Entry 7I1P (X-ray diffraction, 1.99 A resolution); this record covers chains A and B.

== Chain A ==
Molecule: Serine protease subunit NS2B
Organism: Zika virus
Reference sequence: Q32ZE1 (POLG_ZIKV); residues 46-89 here correspond to UniProt positions 1414-1457 (UniProt number = residue number + 1368)
Amino-acid sequence (46 residues; numbered 44 to 89; the number before each row is that of its first residue):
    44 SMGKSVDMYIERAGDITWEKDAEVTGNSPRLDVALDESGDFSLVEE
Not modelled in the structure: 44-49, 89
Differences from the reference sequence: expression tag (44-45)

== Chain B ==
Molecule: Serine protease NS3
Organism: Zika virus
Notes: EC 3.4.21.91, 3.6.1.15, 3.6.4.13
Reference sequence: Q32ZE1 (POLG_ZIKV); residues 11-177 here correspond to UniProt positions 1509-1675 (UniProt number = residue number + 1498)
Amino-acid sequence (168 residues; each row starts with the number of its first residue):
    10 MKEVKKGETTDGVYRVMTRRLLGSTQVGVGVMQEGVFHTMWHVTKGAALR
    60 SGEGRLDPYWGDVKQDLVSYCGPWKLDAAWDGLSEVQLLAVPPGERAKNI
   110 QTLPGIFKTKDGDIGAVALDYPAGTSGSPILDKCGRVIGLYGNGVVIKNG
   160 SYVSAITQGKREEETPVE
Not modelled in the structure: 10-15, 172-177
Differences from the reference sequence: initiating methionine (10); conflict Lys107 (Arg1605 in Q32ZE1)
Disulfide bonds: Cys143 forms a disulfide with the same residue of a neighbouring copy of this chain
Residues lining bound ligands: A1BXI (2-[(2,8-dimethylquinolin-4-yl)oxy]acetamide): His51, Asp129, Tyr130, Pro131, Ala132, Ser135, Tyr150, Gly151, Asn152, Gly153, Val155, Tyr161
UniProt features mapped onto this chain:
  - active site (Charge relay system): His51, Asp75, Ser135

== How chain A and chain B interact ==
Contacting residue pairs (92; chain A residue first):
  Asp50(A) with Thr27(B); Arg28(B); Arg59(B), salt bridge
  Met51(A) with Met26(B); Val52(B); Thr53(B); Leu58(B); Arg59(B), hydrogen bond (backbone-backbone)
  Tyr52(A) with Arg24(B); Val25(B); Met26(B), hydrogen bond (backbone-backbone); Arg28(B); Ser33(B), hydrogen bond; Arg59(B)
  Ile53(A) with Tyr23(B), hydrophobic; Arg24(B); Met41(B), hydrophobic; Phe46(B), hydrophobic; Arg59(B), hydrogen bond (backbone-backbone); Ser60(B); Leu65(B), hydrophobic
  Glu54(A) with Tyr23(B); Arg24(B), hydrogen bond (backbone-backbone)
  Arg55(A) with Glu17(B); Asp20(B), hydrogen bond (side chain-backbone); Gly21(B); Val22(B); Tyr23(B)
  Ala56(A) with Val22(B), hydrogen bond (backbone-backbone); Tyr23(B); Val100(B), hydrophobic; Ala106(B)
  Gly57(A) with Gly21(B); Val22(B), hydrogen bond (backbone-backbone)
  Asp58(A) with Leu98(B)
  Ile59(A) with Gly21(B); Val40(B), hydrophobic; Leu98(B), hydrophobic; Leu140(B), hydrophobic; Gly144(B); Val146(B), hydrophobic
  Thr60(A) with Asn108(B), hydrogen bond (backbone-side chain); Leu140(B)
  Trp61(A) with Glu94(B); Val95(B); Gln96(B); Gln110(B); Leu140(B); Asp141(B); Lys142(B)
  Glu62(A) with Gln96(B), hydrogen bond (backbone-side chain); Asn108(B)
  Ala65(A) with Gln96(B); Asn108(B)
  Glu66(A) with Asn108(B); Ile109(B); Gln110(B), hydrogen bond (backbone-backbone)
  Val67(A) with Glu94(B); Gln110(B)
  Thr68(A) with Ile109(B); Gln110(B), hydrogen bond (backbone-backbone); Thr111(B), hydrogen bond (backbone-side chain)
  Gly69(A) with Thr111(B); Ala127(B)
  Asn70(A) with Leu112(B); Ala127(B)
  Ser71(A) with Leu112(B), hydrogen bond (side chain-backbone); Gly114(B)
  Pro72(A) with Gly114(B); Ile115(B), hydrogen bond (backbone-backbone)
  Arg73(A) with Ile115(B)
  Leu74(A) with Ile115(B), hydrogen bond (backbone-backbone); Phe116(B); Lys117(B), hydrogen bond (backbone-backbone)
  Asp75(A) with Lys117(B)
  Val76(A) with Phe116(B), hydrophobic; Lys117(B), hydrogen bond (backbone-backbone); Thr118(B)
  Leu78(A) with Lys73(B)
  Asp79(A) with Lys73(B)
  Ser81(A) with Val72(B)
  Gly82(A) with Val72(B); Lys73(B); Asn152(B), hydrogen bond (backbone-side chain)
  Phe84(A) with Phe116(B), hydrophobic; Asn152(B); Gly153(B); Ala164(B), hydrophobic
  Ser85(A) with Val154(B)
  Leu86(A) with Val154(B), hydrophobic; Val155(B); Ile156(B), hydrophobic
Interface residues without a listed pair, chain A (33 interface residues in all): Glu80
Interface residues without a listed pair, chain B (59 interface residues in all): Thr19, Val36, Ala57, Lys107, Pro113, Ile123, Leu128, Pro138, Val162

== In short ==
33 residues of chain A face 59 of chain B across their interface; the contacts include 19 hydrogen bonds and 1
salt bridge. Polar contacts include Asp50(A)-Arg59(B), Tyr52(A)-Ser33(B) and Arg55(A)-Asp20(B). Chain B binds
compound A1BXI. Curated annotation (UniProt) lists 3 active-site residues on chain B.
Chain A is Serine protease subunit NS2B and chain B is Serine protease NS3, both from Zika virus; the
structure, PanDDA analysis group deposition -- Crystal Structure of ZIKV NS2B-NS3 protease in complex with
MFP-0011741-001-001, was determined by X-ray diffraction.
